PDB entry 6I8F | X-ray diffraction, 2.11 A resolution | chains A and B

== Chain A (and B) ==
Molecule: EH1AB1
Notes: chain B of this document is another copy of the same molecule, construct and numbering; everything in this record applies to it too
Chain sequence (329 residues; each row starts with the number of its first residue; numbers below 1 keep their minus sign (Met-13 is residue -13)):
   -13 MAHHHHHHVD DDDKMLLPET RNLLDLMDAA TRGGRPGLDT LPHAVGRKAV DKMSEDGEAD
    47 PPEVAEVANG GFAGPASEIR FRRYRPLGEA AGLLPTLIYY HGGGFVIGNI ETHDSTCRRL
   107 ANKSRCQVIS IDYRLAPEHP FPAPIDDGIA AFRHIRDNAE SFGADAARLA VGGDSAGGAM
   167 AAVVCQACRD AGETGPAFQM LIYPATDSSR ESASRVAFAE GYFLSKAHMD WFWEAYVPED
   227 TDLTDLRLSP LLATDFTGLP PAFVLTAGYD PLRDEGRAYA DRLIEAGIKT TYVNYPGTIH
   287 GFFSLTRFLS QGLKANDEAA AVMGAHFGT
Not modelled in the structure: -13 to 0
From the paper describing this entry:
  - catalytic residues: Ser161, Ser211

== Interface between chain A and chain B ==
Pairs across the interface (45; chain A residue first):
  Arg111(A) with Arg111(B)
  Arg263(A) with Asp267(B), salt bridge; Ile270(B); Glu271(B), salt bridge
  Asp267(A) with Arg263(B), salt bridge
  Ile270(A) with Arg263(B); Tyr278(B), hydrophobic
  Glu271(A) with Arg263(B), salt bridge
  Gly273(A) with Pro282(B)
  Ile274(A) with Pro282(B)
  Lys275(A) with Asn280(B); Tyr281(B); Pro282(B); Gln297(B), hydrogen bond
  Thr276(A) with Tyr278(B); Val279(B); Asn280(B), hydrogen bond (backbone-backbone)
  Thr277(A) with Thr277(B); Tyr278(B); Val279(B); Glu304(B), hydrogen bond
  Tyr278(A) with Ile270(B), hydrophobic; Thr276(B); Thr277(B); Tyr278(B), hydrogen bond (backbone-backbone)
  Val279(A) with Thr276(B); Thr277(B)
  Asn280(A) with Lys275(B); Thr276(B), hydrogen bond (backbone-backbone)
  Tyr281(A) with Lys275(B)
  Pro282(A) with Gly273(B); Ile274(B); Lys275(B)
  Gln297(A) with Lys275(B), hydrogen bond
  Lys300(A) with Ala311(B); His312(B)
  Asp303(A) with Ala311(B)
  Glu304(A) with Thr277(B), hydrogen bond; Val308(B); Ala311(B)
  Ala307(A) with Ala307(B), hydrophobic
  Val308(A) with Glu304(B); Val308(B), hydrophobic
  Ala311(A) with Asp303(B); Glu304(B)
Other interface residues (no listed pair), chain A (25 interface residues in all): Lys109, His312, Thr315
Other interface residues (no listed pair), chain B (25 interface residues in all): Lys109, Lys300, Thr315

== Summary ==
The chain A/chain B interface involves 25 residues from each chain, with 7 hydrogen bonds and 4 salt bridges.
Polar pairs include Arg263(A)-Asp267(B), Arg263(A)-Glu271(B) and Lys275(A)-Gln297(B). The paper reports
catalytic residues Ser161(A) and Ser211(A).
Both chains are EH1AB1. Entry 6I8F (Structure of ester-hydrolase EH1AB1 from the metagenome of lake arreo) was
determined by X-ray diffraction (same publication as 6RB0 and 6RKY).
